Entry 7SBG (X-ray diffraction, 3.34 A resolution); this record covers chains H and L of the 3 polymer chains in the assembly.

Chain H:
Protein: Fab/IgE Heavy chain
Organism: Mus musculus
Notes: antibody fragment or engineered binder
Amino-acid sequence (209 residues; row label = number of the first residue in the row):
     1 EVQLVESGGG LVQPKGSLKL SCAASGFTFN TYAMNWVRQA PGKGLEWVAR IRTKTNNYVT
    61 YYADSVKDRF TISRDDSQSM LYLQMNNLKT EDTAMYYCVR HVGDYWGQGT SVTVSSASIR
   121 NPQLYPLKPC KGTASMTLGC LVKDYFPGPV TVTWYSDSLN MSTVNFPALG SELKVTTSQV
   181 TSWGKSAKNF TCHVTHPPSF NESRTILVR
Not modelled in the structure: 131-136
Cystine bridges: C22-C98, C140-C192
Covalently attached groups: glycan linked to N189
What the authors report for this chain:
  - post-translational modification sites: N189

Chain L:
Protein: Fab/IgE Light chain
Organism: Mus musculus
Notes: antibody fragment or engineered binder
Amino-acid sequence (214 residues; numbered 1 to 214; the number before each row is that of its first residue):
     1 DIQMTQSPAS LSASVGETVT ITCRASGNIH NYLAWFQQKQ GKSPQLLVYN AKTLADGVPS
    61 RFSGSGSGTQ YSLKINSLQP EDFGSYYCQH FWSTPYTFGG GTKLEIKRAD AAPTVSIFPP
   121 SSEQLTSGGA SVVCFLNNFY PKDINVKWKI DGSERQNGVL NSWTDQDSKD STYSMSSTLT
   181 LTKDEYERHN SYTCEATHKT STSPIVKSFN RNEC
Not modelled in the structure: 212-214
Cystine bridges: C23-C88, C134-C194

Interface between chain H and chain L:
Contacting residue pairs (53):
  V37(H) with F98(L), hydrophobic
  Q39(H) with Q38(L), hydrogen bond; Y87(L)
  G44(H) with Y87(L)
  L45(H) with Y87(L), hydrophobic; F98(L)
  E46(H) with F98(L)
  W47(H) with Q89(L); T94(L); P95(L), hydrophobic; Y96(L); F98(L)
  R50(H) with Y96(L)
  Y61(H) with T94(L)
  Y97(H) with Q38(L), hydrogen bond
  V102(H) with F36(L); F91(L)
  G103(H) with F36(L); L46(L)
  D104(H) with L46(L)
  W106(H) with F36(L); P44(L)
  G107(H) with S43(L)
  L124(H) with E123(L)
  Y125(H) with S121(L); E123(L); Q124(L); S127(L)
  P126(H) with S121(L); E123(L)
  L127(H) with F118(L), hydrophobic; V133(L), hydrophobic; F135(L), hydrophobic
  K128(H) with F118(L); P119(L)
  P129(H) with F118(L); P119(L)
  C130(H) with P119(L)
  T137(H) with F118(L)
  F166(H) with F135(L), hydrophobic; S162(L); S174(L); M175(L); S176(L)
  P167(H) with S162(L), hydrogen bond (backbone-side chain); W163(L)
  T177(H) with F135(L); S176(L), hydrogen bond; T178(L)
  S178(H) with F135(L)
  Q179(H) with F135(L); N137(L), hydrogen bond
  R204(H) with E123(L), salt bridge
Other interface residues (no listed pair), chain H (33 interface residues in all): H101, L138, G139, L141, N165
Other interface residues (no listed pair), chain L (32 interface residues in all): A34, I117, S131, T164, F209

Summary:
Chain H and chain L form an interface of 33 and 32 residues respectively, with 5 hydrogen bonds and 1 salt
bridge. Polar pairs include R204(H)-E123(L), Q39(H)-Q38(L) and Y97(H)-Q38(L). From the paper: a modification
site at N189(H).
Chain H is Fab/IgE Heavy chain and chain L is Fab/IgE Light chain, both from Mus musculus; the structure,
Murine Fab/IgE in complex with profilin from Hevea brasieliensis (Hev b 8), was determined by X-ray
diffraction together with 7SBD and 7SD2 from the same study.
